5MGA - chains A and B of the 4 polymer chains in the assembly; structure by X-ray diffraction, 3.00 A resolution.

[Chain A]
Molecule: CRISPR-associated endonuclease Cpf1
From: Francisella tularensis subsp. novicida U112
Notes: EC 3.1.-.-
Reference sequence: A0Q7Q2 (CPF1_FRATN); the construct lacks a stretch of the UniProt sequence and is renumbered around it, so the offset changes along the chain: 1-410 = UniProt 1-410; 413-422 = UniProt 436-445; 424-426 = UniProt 446-448; 459-467 = UniProt 449-457; 3 more segments
Chain sequence (1323 residues; row label = number of the first residue in the row; note: 41 numbers in that range are skipped by the numbering (no residue carries them; nothing is unmodelled there); a row labelled like 410A-410Y holds insertion residues (410A, then the next letters in order)):
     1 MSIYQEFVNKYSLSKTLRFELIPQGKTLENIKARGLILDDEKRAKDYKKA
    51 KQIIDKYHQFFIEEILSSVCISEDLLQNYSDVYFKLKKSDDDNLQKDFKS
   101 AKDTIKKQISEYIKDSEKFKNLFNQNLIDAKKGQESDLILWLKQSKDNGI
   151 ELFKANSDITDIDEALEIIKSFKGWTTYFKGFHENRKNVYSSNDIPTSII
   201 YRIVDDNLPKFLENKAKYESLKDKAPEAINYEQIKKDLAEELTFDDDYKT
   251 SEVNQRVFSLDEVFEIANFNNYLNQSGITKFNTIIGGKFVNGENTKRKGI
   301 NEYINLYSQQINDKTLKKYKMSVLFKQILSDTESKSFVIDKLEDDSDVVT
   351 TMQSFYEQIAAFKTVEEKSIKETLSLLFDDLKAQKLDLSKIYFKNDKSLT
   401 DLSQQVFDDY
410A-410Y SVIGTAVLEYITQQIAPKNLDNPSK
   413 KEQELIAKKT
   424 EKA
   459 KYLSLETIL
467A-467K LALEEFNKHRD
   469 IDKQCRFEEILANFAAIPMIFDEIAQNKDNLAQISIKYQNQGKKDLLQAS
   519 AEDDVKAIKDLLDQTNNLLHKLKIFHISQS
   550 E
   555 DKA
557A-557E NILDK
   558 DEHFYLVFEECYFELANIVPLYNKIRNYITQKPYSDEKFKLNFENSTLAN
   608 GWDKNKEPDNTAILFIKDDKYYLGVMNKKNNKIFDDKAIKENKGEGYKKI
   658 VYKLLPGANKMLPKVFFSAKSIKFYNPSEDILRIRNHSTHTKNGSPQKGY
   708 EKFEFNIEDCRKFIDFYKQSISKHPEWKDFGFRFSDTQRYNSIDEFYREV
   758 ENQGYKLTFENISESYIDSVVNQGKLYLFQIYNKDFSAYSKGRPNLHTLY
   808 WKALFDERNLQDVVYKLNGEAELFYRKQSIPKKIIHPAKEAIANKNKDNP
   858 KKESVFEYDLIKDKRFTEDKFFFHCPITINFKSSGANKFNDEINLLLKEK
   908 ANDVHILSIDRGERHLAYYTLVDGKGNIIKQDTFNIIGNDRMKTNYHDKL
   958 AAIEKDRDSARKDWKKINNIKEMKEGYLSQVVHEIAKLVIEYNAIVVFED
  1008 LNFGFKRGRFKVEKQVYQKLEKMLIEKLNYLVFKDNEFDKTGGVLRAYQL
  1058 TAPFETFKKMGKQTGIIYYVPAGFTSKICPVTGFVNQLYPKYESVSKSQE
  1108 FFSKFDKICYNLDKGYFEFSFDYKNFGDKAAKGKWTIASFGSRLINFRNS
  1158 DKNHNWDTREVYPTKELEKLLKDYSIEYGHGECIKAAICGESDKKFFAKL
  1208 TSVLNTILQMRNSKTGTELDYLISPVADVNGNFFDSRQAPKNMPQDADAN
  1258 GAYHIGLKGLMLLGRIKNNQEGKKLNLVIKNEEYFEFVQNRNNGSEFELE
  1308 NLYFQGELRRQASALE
Disordered / not traced: 1-2, 227-230, 250-253, 310-311, 365-370, 383-396, 410A-410Y, 467A-467K, 557A-557E, 843-849, 946-951, 1012-1018, 1098-1101, 1137-1139, 1154-1159, 1182-1187, 1193, 1222-1224, 1279-1280, 1301-1323
Construct notes: conflict Asp246 (Ile in A0Q7Q2), Leu467 (Lys457 in A0Q7Q2), Ile842 (Thr in A0Q7Q2); expression tag (1301-1323)
Swiss-Prot annotation at these positions:
  - region: Met1 to Gln24 (Wedge region 1), Tyr47 to Lys51 (Binds crRNA alone and in crRNA-target DNA heteroduplex), Phe182 to Arg186 (Binds crRNA alone and in crRNA-target DNA heteroduplex), Asn301 to Asn305 (Binds DNA in crRNA-target DNA heteroduplex), Lys326 to Leu329 (Binds crRNA in crRNA-target DNA heteroduplex), His538 to Lys541 (Binds crRNA in crRNA-target DNA heteroduplex), Tyr591 to Lys595 (Binds crRNA), Leu662 to Ile679 (LKL, important for PAM recognition and DNA unwinding), Lys671 to Lys677 (Binds DNA protospacer adjacent motif (PAM) on target DNA), Arg692 to Gln704 (Binds single-strand non-target DNA), Lys791 to Ser794 (Binds crRNA), Leu803, His804 (Binds crRNA), Asn851 to Asn853 (Binds crRNA), Tyr865 to Phe873 (Binds crRNA), His954 to Trp971 (Bridge helix)
  - active site: His843 (For pre-crRNA processing), Lys852 (For pre-crRNA processing), Lys869 (For pre-crRNA processing), Asp917 (For DNase activity of RuvC domain), Glu1006 (For DNase activity of RuvC domain), Asp1255 (For DNase activity of RuvC domain)
  - site: Thr16 (Binds crRNA alone and in crRNA-target DNA heteroduplex), Lys131 (Binds target strand DNA), Thr295 (Binds crRNA in crRNA-target DNA heteroduplex), Lys320 (Binds DNA in crRNA-target DNA heteroduplex), Ser334 (Binds DNA in crRNA-target DNA heteroduplex), Tyr410 (Caps the crRNA-target DNA heteroduplex), Lys589 (Binds DNA in crRNA-target DNA heteroduplex), Lys613 (Binds DNA protospacer adjacent motif (PAM)), Lys667 (Binds Target strand DNA), Lys671 (Binds PAM), Lys677 (Binds Target strand DNA), Lys823 (Binds Target strand DNA), Gly826 (Binds Target strand DNA), Arg833 (Binds crRNA), Lys852 (Stabilizes transition state for pre-crRNA processing), Lys1026 (Binds DNA in crRNA-target DNA heteroduplex), Thr1063 (Binds DNA in crRNA-target DNA heteroduplex)
What the authors report for this chain:
  - binding site for the 26-nt DNA strand: Glu184, Tyr659, Met668, Lys671, Lys677, Lys823, Asn825, Gly826, Glu827
  - binding site for the 12-nt DNA strand: Asn666, Lys667, Met668, Pro670 to Glu715
  - mutagenesis - G608A, G608E, P663A, N666A, K667A, K671A, K677A, R692A, H694A, K1065A/K1066A: decreased catalytic activity
  - contacts within the chain: Tyr201-Lys1065, Tyr201-Phe1061

[Chain B]
Molecule: 40-nt RNA strand
Sequence (40 nucleotides; numbered -19 to 20; the number before each row is that of its first residue; numbers below 1 keep their minus sign (A-19 is residue -19)):
   -19 AAUUUCUACUGUUGUAGAUGAGAAGUCAUUUAAUAAGGCC
Residues lining bound ligands: Mg2+ (MG): G-9, U-8, U-5

[Interface between chain A and chain B]
Residue-residue contacts - 128 pairs, chain A then chain B:
  Ser14(A) with G0(B), base contact
  Lys15(A) with G0(B), salt bridge to the phosphate
  Thr16(A) with G0(B), hydrogen bond to the base; A1(B), hydrogen bond to the sugar
  Arg18(A) with U-16(B), hydrogen bond to the base; U-15(B), hydrogen bond to the sugar; U-1(B), sugar contact; A1(B), salt bridge to the phosphate
  Phe19(A) with U-16(B), sugar contact
  Glu20(A) with U-16(B), sugar contact
  Lys51(A) with A3(B), hydrogen bond to the phosphate; A4(B), salt bridge to the phosphate
  Asp55(A) with G5(B), phosphate contact
  Asn185(A) with A3(B), hydrogen bond to the sugar; A4(B), hydrogen bond to the sugar
  Arg186(A) with A4(B), hydrogen bond to the sugar; G5(B), salt bridge to the phosphate
  Arg202(A) with U6(B), hydrogen bond to the phosphate; C7(B), salt bridge to the phosphate
  Phe289(A) with U14(B), sugar contact
  Thr295(A) with A15(B), hydrogen bond to the phosphate; A16(B), hydrogen bond to the phosphate
  Lys296(A) with A15(B), hydrogen bond to the sugar
  Lys298(A) with A16(B), sugar contact
  Leu306(A) with A16(B), sugar contact; G17(B), sugar contact
  Gln309(A) with G17(B), hydrogen bond to the base; G18(B), sugar contact
  Phe325(A) with C7(B), phosphate contact; A8(B), phosphate contact
  Lys326(A) with U6(B), salt bridge to the phosphate; C7(B), hydrogen bond to the phosphate
  Gln327(A) with U6(B), phosphate contact
  Ile328(A) with G5(B), phosphate contact; U6(B), sugar contact
  Leu329(A) with G5(B), sugar contact; U6(B), hydrogen bond to the phosphate
  Lys397(A) with A16(B), base contact; G17(B), hydrogen bond to the base; G18(B), base contact
  Tyr410(A) with C20(B), base contact
  His538(A) with U14(B), phosphate contact
  Val576(A) with A13(B), phosphate contact; U14(B), phosphate contact
  Tyr579(A) with A12(B), sugar contact; A13(B), sugar contact
  Asn580(A) with A13(B), hydrogen bond to the sugar
  Arg583(A) with A12(B), hydrogen bond to the sugar; A13(B), hydrogen bond to the sugar
  Lys595(A) with G2(B), salt bridge to the phosphate
  Tyr789(A) with G-6(B), phosphate contact
  Asn790(A) with U-16(B), phosphate contact
  Lys791(A) with U-17(B), sugar contact; U-16(B), hydrogen bond to the phosphate; G-6(B), phosphate contact
  Ser794(A) with G-6(B), hydrogen bond to the phosphate
  Tyr796(A) with U-7(B), sugar contact; G-6(B), phosphate contact
  Ser797(A) with U-5(B), hydrogen bond to the phosphate
  Lys798(A) with U-5(B), hydrogen bond to the phosphate
  Gly799(A) with U-5(B), phosphate contact; A-4(B), phosphate contact
  Arg800(A) with A-4(B), hydrogen bond to the phosphate; G-3(B), salt bridge to the phosphate
  Asn802(A) with U-16(B), base contact; U-15(B), base contact; A-2(B), hydrogen bond to the base; U-1(B), base contact
  Leu803(A) with A-2(B), phosphate contact; U-1(B), hydrogen bond to the base
  His804(A) with U-1(B), stacking on the base; G0(B), salt bridge to the phosphate
  Glu829(A) with G2(B), hydrogen bond to the sugar
  Phe831(A) with G2(B), sugar contact
  Arg833(A) with U-15(B), salt bridge to the phosphate
  Ile842(A) with A-19(B), phosphate contact
  Ala850(A) with A-19(B), hydrogen bond to the base
  Asn851(A) with A-19(B), hydrogen bond to the base; U-10(B), phosphate contact; G-9(B), hydrogen bond to the phosphate
  Lys852(A) with A-19(B), base contact; C-11(B), sugar contact; U-10(B), hydrogen bond to the phosphate
  Asn853(A) with C-11(B), phosphate contact; U-10(B), hydrogen bond to the phosphate
  Asn856(A) with U-10(B), phosphate contact
  Lys859(A) with G-9(B), hydrogen bond to the phosphate
  Glu860(A) with A-19(B), hydrogen bond to the base
  Tyr865(A) with A-18(B), hydrogen bond to the base; U-7(B), stacking on the base
  Ile868(A) with A-18(B), sugar contact
  Lys869(A) with A-19(B), sugar contact; A-18(B), phosphate contact
  Asp870(A) with A-18(B), phosphate contact
  Lys871(A) with A-18(B), phosphate contact; U-17(B), salt bridge to the phosphate
  Arg872(A) with U-17(B), salt bridge to the phosphate; U-15(B), phosphate contact; C-14(B), salt bridge to the phosphate
  Phe873(A) with C-14(B), phosphate contact
  Phe879(A) with U-16(B), phosphate contact; U-15(B), phosphate contact
  His881(A) with A1(B), hydrogen bond to the sugar; G2(B), phosphate contact
  Tyr953(A) with U-13(B), hydrogen bond to the sugar; A-12(B), hydrogen bond to the sugar
  Lys956(A) with A-12(B), salt bridge to the phosphate
  Arg968(A) with U10(B), hydrogen bond to the sugar; U11(B), hydrogen bond to the sugar
  Lys969(A) with U11(B), hydrogen bond to the phosphate; A12(B), salt bridge to the phosphate
  Glu979(A) with C-14(B), hydrogen bond to the sugar; U-13(B), phosphate contact
  Met980(A) with U-13(B), phosphate contact; A-12(B), phosphate contact
  Gly983(A) with C-14(B), sugar contact; U-13(B), sugar contact
  Ser986(A) with G-3(B), hydrogen bond to the base; A-2(B), sugar contact
  Gln987(A) with G-3(B), sugar contact
  His990(A) with G-3(B), phosphate contact; A-2(B), phosphate contact
  Val1019(A) with U9(B), sugar contact; U10(B), sugar contact
  Lys1034(A) with A-2(B), salt bridge to the phosphate; U-1(B), salt bridge to the phosphate
  Lys1041(A) with G-3(B), salt bridge to the phosphate; A-2(B), phosphate contact
Also at the interface, not in a pair above, chain A (88 interface residues in all): Gly181, Phe182, Glu302, Ser330, Asn534, Pro857, Lys858, Glu864, Leu867, Pro883, Asp965, Tyr984, Met1030
Also at the interface, not in a pair above, chain B (39 interface residues in all): U-8

[In short]
88 residues of chain A and 39 residues of chain B are in contact, with 43 hydrogen bonds, 18 salt bridges and
2 aromatic stacking contacts. Polar pairs include Thr16(A)-G0(B), Arg18(A)-U-16(B) and Gln309(A)-G17(B). The
paper reports a binding site for the 26-nt DNA strand at Glu184(A), Tyr659(A) and Met668(A) among others;
G608A, G608E and P663A of chain A, among others, reduce catalytic activity; 10 substitutions were tested in
all.
Chain A is CRISPR-associated endonuclease Cpf1 (Francisella tularensis subsp. novicida U112) and chain B is a
40-nt RNA strand; the structure, Structure of the Cpf1 endonuclease R-loop complex after DNA cleavage, was
determined by X-ray diffraction.
